Entry 4QZ1 (X-ray diffraction, 3.00 A resolution); this record covers chains N and a of the 28 polymer chains in the assembly.

# Chain N
Molecule: Proteasome subunit beta type-1
Organism: Saccharomyces cerevisiae
Notes: EC 3.4.25.1
UniProt: P38624 (PSB1_YEAST); residues 1-196 here correspond to UniProt positions 20-215 (UniProt number = residue number + 19)
Sequence (196 residues; each row starts with the number of its first residue):
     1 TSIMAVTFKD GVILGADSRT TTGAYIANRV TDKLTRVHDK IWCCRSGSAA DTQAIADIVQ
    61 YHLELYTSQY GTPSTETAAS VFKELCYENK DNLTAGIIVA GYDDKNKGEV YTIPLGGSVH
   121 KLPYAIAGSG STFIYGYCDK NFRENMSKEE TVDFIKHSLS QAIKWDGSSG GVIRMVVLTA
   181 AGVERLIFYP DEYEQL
Swiss-Prot annotation at these positions:
  - active site: Thr1 (Nucleophile)
Covalent attachments: compound 04C linked to Thr1
Metal / ion sites: Mg2+: Ile163, Asp166, Ser169
Ligand contacts: 04C (1,2,4-trideoxy-4-methyl-2-{[N-(morpholin-4-ylacetyl)-L-alanyl-O-methyl-L-tyrosyl]amino}-1-phenyl-D-xylitol): Arg19, Thr20, Thr21, Thr22, Thr31, Lys33, Arg45, Ser46, Gly47, Ser48, Ala49, Thr52, Thr94, Ser129, Ser168

# Chain a
Molecule: Proteasome subunit beta type-7
Organism: Saccharomyces cerevisiae
Notes: EC 3.4.25.1
UniProt: P30657 (PSB7_YEAST); residues -12 to 233 here correspond to UniProt positions 21-266 (UniProt number = residue number + 33)
Sequence (246 residues; row label = number of the first residue in the row; numbers below 1 keep their minus sign (Thr-12 is residue -12)):
   -12 TQIANAGASP MVNTQQPIVT GTSVISMKYD NGVIIAADNL GSYGSLLRFN GVERLIPVGD
    48 NTVVGISGDI SDMQHIERLL KDLVTENAYD NPLADAEEAL EPSYIFEYLA TVMYQRRSKM
   108 NPLWNAIIVA GVQSNGDQFL RYVNLLGVTY SSPTLATGFG AHMANPLLRK VVDRESDIPK
   168 TTVQVAEEAI VNAMRVLYYR DARSSRNFSL AIIDKNTGLT FKKNLQVENM KWDFAKDIKG
   228 YGTQKI
Not modelled in the structure: -12 to 0

# Interface between chain N and chain a
Pairs across the interface - 61 pairs, chain N then chain a:
  Arg19(N) with Ala189(a)
  Ala24(N) with Phe146(a); Arg187(a); Asp188(a); Ala189(a), hydrogen bond (backbone-backbone); Arg190(a)
  Tyr25(N) with Phe146(a); Arg187(a)
  Ile26(N) with Tyr186(a); Arg187(a), hydrogen bond (backbone-side chain); Asp188(a); Ala189(a)
  Ala27(N) with Arg187(a), hydrogen bond (backbone-side chain)
  Asn28(N) with Arg187(a)
  Arg29(N) with Tyr186(a); Arg187(a); Lys218(a), hydrogen bond (side chain-backbone); Trp219(a); Phe221(a)
  Val30(N) with Phe221(a), hydrophobic; Ala222(a), hydrophobic; Ile225(a)
  Asp32(N) with Lys226(a); Gly227(a), hydrogen bond (side chain-backbone); Gln231(a)
  Leu34(N) with Gln231(a)
  Thr35(N) with Tyr228(a); Gln231(a)
  Arg36(N) with Gln231(a), hydrogen bond (backbone-side chain); Ile233(a)
  Trp42(N) with Ile233(a)
  Arg45(N) with Tyr228(a)
  Gln53(N) with Tyr228(a)
  Ala56(N) with Tyr228(a)
  Asp57(N) with Tyr228(a), hydrogen bond
  Phe133(N) with Leu33(a), hydrophobic
  Lys164(N) with Leu34(a)
  Trp165(N) with Ser32(a); Leu33(a); Leu34(a), hydrogen bond (backbone-backbone); Arg35(a)
  Asp166(N) with Ser32(a)
  Gly167(N) with Ser32(a), hydrogen bond (backbone-backbone); Leu34(a); Ala189(a); Arg190(a)
  Gly171(N) with Trp219(a)
  Val172(N) with Trp219(a), hydrophobic; Ala222(a), hydrophobic
  Arg174(N) with Ala222(a), hydrogen bond (side chain-backbone); Ile225(a)
  Arg185(N) with Ile233(a), hydrogen bond (side chain-backbone)
  Ile187(N) with Ala222(a), hydrophobic; Lys223(a)
  Tyr189(N) with Trp219(a); Asp220(a), hydrogen bond; Lys223(a)
  Pro190(N) with Trp219(a)
  Asp191(N) with Arg193(a), salt bridge
  Glu194(N) with Tyr185(a), hydrogen bond; Arg193(a), salt bridge
Also at the interface, not in a pair above, chain N (34 interface residues in all): Thr21, Ile163, Ser168
Also at the interface, not in a pair above, chain a (27 interface residues in all): Asn37, Met150, Met217

# In short
The interface between chain N and chain a involves 34 residues on one side and 27 on the other, with 13
hydrogen bonds and 2 salt bridges. Polar pairs include Asp191(N)-Arg193(a), Glu194(N)-Arg193(a) and
Ile26(N)-Arg187(a). Compound 04C is covalently linked to Thr1(N).
Chain N is Proteasome subunit beta type-1 and chain a is Proteasome subunit beta type-7, both from
Saccharomyces cerevisiae; the structure, yCP beta5-M45T mutant in complex with the epoxyketone inhibitor ONX
0914, was determined by X-ray diffraction (same publication as 4QUX, 4QUY, 4QV0, 4QV1, 4QV3, 4QV4 and 42
further entries).
